6UDK - chains G and K of the 18 polymer chains in the assembly; structure by electron microscopy, 3.90 A resolution.

Chain G (and K):
Molecule: RC1 variant of HIV-1 Env glycoprotein gp120
From: Human immunodeficiency virus 1
Notes: chain K of this document is another copy of the same molecule, construct and numbering; everything in this record applies to it too
Amino-acid sequence (481 residues; numbered 31 to 513 plus 10 insertion-coded residues; 12 numbers in that range are skipped by the numbering (no residue carries them; nothing is unmodelled there); the number before each row is that of its first residue; a row labelled like 185A-185I holds insertion residues (185A, then the next letters in order)):
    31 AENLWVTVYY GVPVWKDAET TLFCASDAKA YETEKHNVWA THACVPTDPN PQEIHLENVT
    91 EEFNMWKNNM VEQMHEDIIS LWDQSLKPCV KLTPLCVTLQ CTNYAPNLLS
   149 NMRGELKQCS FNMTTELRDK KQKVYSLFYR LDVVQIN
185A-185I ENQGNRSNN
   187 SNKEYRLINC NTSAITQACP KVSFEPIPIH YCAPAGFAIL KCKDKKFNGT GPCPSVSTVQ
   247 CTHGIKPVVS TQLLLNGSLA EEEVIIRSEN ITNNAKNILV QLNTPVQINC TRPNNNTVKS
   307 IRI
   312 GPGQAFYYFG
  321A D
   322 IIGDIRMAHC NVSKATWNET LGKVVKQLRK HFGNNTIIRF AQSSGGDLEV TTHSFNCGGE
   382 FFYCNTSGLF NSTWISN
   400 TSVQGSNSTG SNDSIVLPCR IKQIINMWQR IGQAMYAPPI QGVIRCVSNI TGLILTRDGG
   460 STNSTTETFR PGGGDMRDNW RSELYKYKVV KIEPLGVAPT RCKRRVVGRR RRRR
Not modelled in the structure: 58-65, 78-80, 185A-185I, 400-410, 506-513
Disulfides: Cys-54/Cys-74, Cys-119/Cys-205, Cys-126/Cys-196, Cys-131/Cys-157, Cys-218/Cys-247, Cys-228/Cys-239, Cys-296/Cys-331, Cys-378/Cys-445, Cys-385/Cys-418
Covalently attached groups: N-acetylglucosamine (NAG) linked to Asn-88, Asn-160, Asn-197, Asn-234, Asn-262, Asn-295, Asn-301, Asn-339, Asn-355, Asn-386, Asn-392, Asn-448; glycan linked to Asn-276, Asn-332
Reported in the primary citation:
  - post-translational modification sites: Asn-197, Asn-276

Chain G / chain K interface:
Pairs across the interface - 15 pairs, chain G then chain K:
  Glu-164(G) / Cys-126(K)
  Glu-164(G) / Asn-197(K)
  Leu-165(G) / Cys-126(K)
  Leu-165(G) / Val-127(K)
  Leu-165(G) / Thr-128(K)
  Arg-166(G) / Pro-124(K)  hydrogen bond (side chain-backbone)
  Arg-166(G) / Cys-126(K)  hydrogen bond (backbone-backbone)
  Arg-166(G) / Val-127(K)
  Arg-166(G) / Thr-162(K)
  Lys-168(G) / Thr-128(K)
  Arg-308(G) / Asn-197(K)  hydrogen bond (side chain-backbone)
  Arg-308(G) / Thr-198(K)
  Pro-313(G) / Cys-196(K)
  Pro-313(G) / Ala-200(K)
  Gly-314(G) / Ser-199(K)
Interface residues without a listed pair, chain G (8 interface residues in all): Asp-167
Interface residues without a listed pair, chain K (11 interface residues in all): Asn-160

Summary:
8 residues of chain G face 11 of chain K across their interface, with 3 hydrogen bonds. Polar contacts include
Arg-166(G)/Pro-124(K), Arg-308(G)/Asn-197(K) and Arg-166(G)/Cys-126(K). Covalently linked N-acetylglucosamine:
at Asn-88(G), Asn-160(G), Asn-197(G), Asn-234(G), Asn-262(G) and Asn-295(G) and 6 more. From the paper:
modification sites Asn-197(G) and Asn-276(G).
Chain G and chain K are both RC1 variant of HIV-1 Env glycoprotein gp120 (Human immunodeficiency virus 1); the
structure, HIV-1 bNAb 1-55 in complex with modified BG505 SOSIP-based immunogen RC1 and 10-1074, was
determined by electron microscopy (same publication as 6UDJ).
